PDB entry 6VSS | X-ray diffraction, 1.93 A resolution | chains B and E of the 6 polymer chains in the assembly

# Chain B (and E)
Protein: Arginase
Source organism: Medicago truncatula
Notes: EC 3.5.3.1; chain E of this document is another copy of the same molecule, construct and numbering; everything in this record applies to it too
UniProt: G7JFU5 (G7JFU5_MEDTR); residue numbers follow UniProt; this construct covers 1-338
Amino-acid sequence (341 residues; numbered -2 to 338; the number before each row is that of its first residue; numbers below 1 keep their minus sign (Ser-2 is residue -2)):
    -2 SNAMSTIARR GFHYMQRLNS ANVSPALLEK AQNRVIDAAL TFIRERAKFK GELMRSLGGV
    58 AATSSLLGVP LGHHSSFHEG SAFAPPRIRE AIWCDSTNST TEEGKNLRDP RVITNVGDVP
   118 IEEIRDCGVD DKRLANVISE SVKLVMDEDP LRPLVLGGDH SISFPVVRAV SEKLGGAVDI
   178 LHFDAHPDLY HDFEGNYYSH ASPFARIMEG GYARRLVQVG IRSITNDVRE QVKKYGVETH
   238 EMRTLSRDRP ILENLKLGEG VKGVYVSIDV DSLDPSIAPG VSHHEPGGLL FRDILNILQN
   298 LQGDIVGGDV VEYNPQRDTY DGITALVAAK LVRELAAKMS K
Unresolved in the structure: -2 to 19 (chain E: -2 to 20, 92-93)
Construct notes: expression tag (-2 to 0)
UniProt features mapped onto this chain:
  - binding site (L-ornithine): Ser73, Asp92 to Asn95, Asp185 to Tyr187, Ser220
  - binding site (Mn(2+)): His157, Asp181, His183, Asp185, Asp266, Asp268
  - binding site (substrate): Glu191 to Asn193, Glu309
Metal / ion sites: Mn2+ site 1: His157, Asp181, Asp185, Asp266; Mn2+ site 2: Asp181, His183, Asp266, Asp268
Reported in the primary citation:
  - catalytic residues: Asp185, Glu309 (proposed by the authors, not directly observed)

# Interface between chain B and chain E
Pairs across the interface - 62 pairs, chain B then chain E:
  Leu24(B) with Phe46(E), hydrophobic; Glu49(E)
  Leu25(B) with Phe46(E), hydrophobic
  Lys27(B) with Lys45(E); Glu49(E), salt bridge
  Ala28(B) with Phe46(E), hydrophobic
  Arg31(B) with Glu42(E), salt bridge; Lys45(E)
  Val32(B) with Phe39(E), hydrophobic; Arg43(E)
  Ala35(B) with Phe39(E), hydrophobic
  Phe39(B) with Val32(E), hydrophobic; Ala35(E), hydrophobic; Ala36(E), hydrophobic; Pro117(E), hydrophobic; Glu120(E)
  Glu42(B) with Arg31(E), salt bridge
  Arg43(B) with Val32(E); Glu120(E), hydrogen bond (side chain-backbone); Asp123(E), salt bridge; Cys124(E)
  Lys45(B) with Lys27(E); Arg31(E)
  Phe46(B) with Leu24(E), hydrophobic; Ala28(E), hydrophobic; Asp123(E); Cys124(E), hydrophobic
  Lys47(B) with Asp123(E), salt bridge
  Glu49(B) with Leu24(E); Lys27(E), salt bridge
  Leu50(B) with Leu24(E), hydrophobic
  Ser53(B) with Leu24(E)
  Phe80(B) with Pro83(E), hydrophobic; Glu87(E)
  Pro83(B) with Phe80(E), hydrophobic
  Arg84(B) with Phe80(E); Gln313(E)
  Arg86(B) with Glu119(E), salt bridge
  Glu87(B) with Phe80(E); Gln313(E), hydrogen bond
  Asn112(B) with Asp123(E)
  Gly114(B) with Glu120(E)
  Asp115(B) with Glu120(E)
  Pro117(B) with Phe39(E), hydrophobic
  Glu119(B) with Arg86(E), salt bridge
  Glu120(B) with Phe39(E); Arg43(E), hydrogen bond (backbone-side chain); Gly114(E); Asp115(E), hydrogen bond (side chain-backbone)
  Asp123(B) with Arg43(E), salt bridge; Phe46(E); Lys47(E), salt bridge; Asn112(E)
  Cys124(B) with Arg43(E), hydrogen bond; Phe46(E), hydrophobic
  Gln313(B) with Arg84(E); Glu87(E), hydrogen bond
  Asp315(B) with Tyr317(E)
  Thr316(B) with Tyr317(E)
  Tyr317(B) with Arg314(E); Asp315(E); Tyr317(E), hydrogen bond (backbone-side chain)
Interface residues without a listed pair, chain B (37 interface residues in all): Val20, Ala36, Thr38, Val113
Interface residues without a listed pair, chain E (37 interface residues in all): Leu25, Thr38, Leu50, Ser53, Val113, Pro312

# Summary
The chain B/chain E interface involves 37 residues from each chain; the contacts include 7 hydrogen bonds and
10 salt bridges. Polar contacts include Lys27(B)-Glu49(E), Arg31(B)-Glu42(E) and Arg43(B)-Asp123(E). From
UniProt: 9 L-ornithine-binding residues, 6 Mn2+-binding residues and 4 substrate-binding residues on chain B.
The paper reports catalytic residues Asp185(B) and Glu309(B).
Chain B and chain E are both Arginase (Medicago truncatula); the structure, Arginase from Medicago truncatula,
was determined by X-ray diffraction (same publication as 6VST and 6VSU).
